PDB entry 8TVV | electron microscopy, 3.70 A resolution | chains A and E of the 15 polymer chains in the assembly

[Chain A]
Name: DNA-directed RNA polymerase II subunit RPB1
Organism: Saccharomyces cerevisiae
Notes: EC 2.7.7.6
Reference sequence: P04050 (RPB1_YEAST); numbering as in UniProt (aligned over 1-1733)
Sequence (1733 residues; each row starts with the number of its first residue):
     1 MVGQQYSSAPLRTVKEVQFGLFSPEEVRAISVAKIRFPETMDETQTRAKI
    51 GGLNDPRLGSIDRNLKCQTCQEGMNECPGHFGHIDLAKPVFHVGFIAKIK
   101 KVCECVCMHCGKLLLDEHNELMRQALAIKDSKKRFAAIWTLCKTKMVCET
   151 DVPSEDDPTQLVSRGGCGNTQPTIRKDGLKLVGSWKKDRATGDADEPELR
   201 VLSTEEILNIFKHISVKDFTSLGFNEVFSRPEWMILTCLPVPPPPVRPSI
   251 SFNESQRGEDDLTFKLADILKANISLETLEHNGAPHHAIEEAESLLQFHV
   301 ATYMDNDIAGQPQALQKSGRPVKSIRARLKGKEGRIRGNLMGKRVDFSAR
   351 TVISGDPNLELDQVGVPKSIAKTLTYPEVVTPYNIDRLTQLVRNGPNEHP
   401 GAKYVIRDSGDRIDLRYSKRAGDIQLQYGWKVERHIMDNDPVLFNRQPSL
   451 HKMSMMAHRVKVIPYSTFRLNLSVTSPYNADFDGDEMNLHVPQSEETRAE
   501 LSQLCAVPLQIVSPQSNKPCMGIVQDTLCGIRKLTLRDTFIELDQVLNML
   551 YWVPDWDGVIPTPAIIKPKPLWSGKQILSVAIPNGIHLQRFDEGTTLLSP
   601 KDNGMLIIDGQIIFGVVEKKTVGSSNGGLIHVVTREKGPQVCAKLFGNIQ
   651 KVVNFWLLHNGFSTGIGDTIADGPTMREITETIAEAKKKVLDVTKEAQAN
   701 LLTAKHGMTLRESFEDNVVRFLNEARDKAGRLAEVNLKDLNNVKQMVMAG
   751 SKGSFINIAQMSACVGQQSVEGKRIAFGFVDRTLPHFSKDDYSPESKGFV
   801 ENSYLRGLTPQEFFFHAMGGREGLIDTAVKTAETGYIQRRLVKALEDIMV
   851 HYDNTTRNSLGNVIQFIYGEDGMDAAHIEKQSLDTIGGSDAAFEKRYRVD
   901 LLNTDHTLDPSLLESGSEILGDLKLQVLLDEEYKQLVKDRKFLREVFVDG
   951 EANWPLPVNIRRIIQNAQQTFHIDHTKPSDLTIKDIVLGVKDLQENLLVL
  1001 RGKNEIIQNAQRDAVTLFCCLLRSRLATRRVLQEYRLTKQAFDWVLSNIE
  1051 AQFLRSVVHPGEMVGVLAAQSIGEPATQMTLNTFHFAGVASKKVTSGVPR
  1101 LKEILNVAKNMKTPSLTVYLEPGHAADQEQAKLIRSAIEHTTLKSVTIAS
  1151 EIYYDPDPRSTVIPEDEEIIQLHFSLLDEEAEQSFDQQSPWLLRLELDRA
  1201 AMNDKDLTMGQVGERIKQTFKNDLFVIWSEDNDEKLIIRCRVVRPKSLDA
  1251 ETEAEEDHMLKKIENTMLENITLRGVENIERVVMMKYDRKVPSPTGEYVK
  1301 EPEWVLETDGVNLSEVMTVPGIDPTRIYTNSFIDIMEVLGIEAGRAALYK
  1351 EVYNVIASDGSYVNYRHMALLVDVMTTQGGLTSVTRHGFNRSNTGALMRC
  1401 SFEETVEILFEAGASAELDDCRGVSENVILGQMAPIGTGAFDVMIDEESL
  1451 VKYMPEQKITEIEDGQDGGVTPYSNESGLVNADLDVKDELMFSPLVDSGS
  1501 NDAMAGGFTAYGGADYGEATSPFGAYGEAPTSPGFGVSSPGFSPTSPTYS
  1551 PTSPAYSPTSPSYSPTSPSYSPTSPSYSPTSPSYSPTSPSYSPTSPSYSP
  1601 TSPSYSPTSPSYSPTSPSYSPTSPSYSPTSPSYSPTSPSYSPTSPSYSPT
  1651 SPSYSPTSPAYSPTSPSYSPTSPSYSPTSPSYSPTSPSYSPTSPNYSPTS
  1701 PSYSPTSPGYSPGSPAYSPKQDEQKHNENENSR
Not modelled in the structure: 1-8, 42-44, 188-198, 1079-1096, 1158-1187, 1221-1224, 1243-1256, 1455-1733
Swiss-Prot annotation at these positions:
  - region: Pro-248 to Asp-260 (Lid loop), Asn-306 to Lys-323 (Rudder loop), Pro-810 to Glu-822 (Bridging helix)
  - binding site (Zn(2+)): Cys-67, Cys-70, Cys-77, His-80, Cys-107, Cys-110, Cys-148, Cys-167
  - binding site (Mg(2+)): Asp-481, Asp-483, Asp-485
  - modified residue: Thr-1471 (Phosphothreonine)
  - cross-link (Glycyl lysine isopeptide (Lys-Gly)): Lys-695 (interchain with G-Cter in ubiquitin), Lys-1246 (interchain with G-Cter in ubiquitin), Lys-1350 (interchain with G-Cter in ubiquitin)
  - natural variant: Ser-1653 to Pro-1659 (deletion: In strain: A364A)
  - mutagenesis: Lys-1246 (K1246R: Impairs ubiquitination during transcription stress)
Ion coordination: Zn2+ site 1: Cys-67, Cys-70, Cys-77, His-80; Zn2+ site 2: Cys-107, Cys-110, Cys-167; Mg2+: Asp-481, Asp-483 (shared with 1 residue of chain R)

[Chain E]
Name: DNA-directed RNA polymerases I, II, and III subunit RPABC1
Organism: Saccharomyces cerevisiae
Reference sequence: A0A6A5Q456 (A0A6A5Q456_YEASX); numbering as in UniProt (aligned over 1-215)
Sequence (215 residues; numbered 1 to 215; the number before each row is that of its first residue):
     1 MDQENERNISRLWRAFRTVKEMVKDRGYFITQEEVELPLEDFKAKYCDSM
    51 GRPQRKMMSFQANPTEESISKFPDMGSLWVEFCDEPSVGVKTMKTFVIHI
   101 QEKNFQTGIFVYQNNITPSAMKLVPSIPPATIETFNEAALVVNITHHELV
   151 PKHIRLSSDEKRELLKRYRLKESQLPRIQRADPVALYLGLKRGEVVKIIR
   201 KSETSGRYASYRICM

[How chain A and chain E interact]
Residue-residue contacts - 75 pairs, chain A then chain E:
  Arg-857(A) / Tyr-168(E)
  Arg-857(A) / Leu-170(E)
  Leu-860(A) / Gln-174(E)
  Gly-861(A) / Gln-174(E)
  Asn-862(A) / Gln-174(E)
  Val-863(A) / Leu-170(E)  hydrophobic
  Val-863(A) / Gln-174(E)  hydrogen bond (backbone-backbone)
  Gln-865(A) / Tyr-208(E)
  Phe-866(A) / Tyr-168(E)  hydrophobic
  Phe-866(A) / Leu-175(E)  hydrophobic
  Phe-866(A) / Tyr-208(E)  hydrogen bond (backbone-side chain)
  Phe-866(A) / Ala-209(E)
  Phe-866(A) / Ser-210(E)
  Phe-866(A) / Tyr-211(E)
  Ile-867(A) / Tyr-208(E)  hydrogen bond (backbone-side chain)
  Gly-869(A) / Thr-204(E)  hydrogen bond (backbone-side chain)
  Glu-870(A) / Arg-200(E)  salt bridge
  Glu-870(A) / Ser-202(E)  hydrogen bond
  Glu-870(A) / Thr-204(E)
  Glu-870(A) / Ser-205(E)
  Glu-870(A) / Tyr-208(E)
  Asp-871(A) / Thr-204(E)
  Phe-942(A) / Gly-206(E)
  Glu-945(A) / Lys-201(E)  salt bridge
  Val-946(A) / Lys-201(E)
  Val-946(A) / Ser-202(E)
  Asn-1004(A) / Arg-167(E)  hydrogen bond
  Ile-1006(A) / Glu-163(E)
  Ile-1006(A) / Leu-164(E)  hydrophobic
  Ile-1007(A) / Tyr-168(E)  hydrophobic
  Asp-1013(A) / Ser-205(E)  hydrogen bond (backbone-side chain)
  Asp-1013(A) / Arg-207(E)  salt bridge
  Thr-1016(A) / Gly-206(E)
  Leu-1017(A) / Glu-203(E)
  Leu-1017(A) / Thr-204(E)
  Leu-1017(A) / Ser-205(E)
  Leu-1017(A) / Gly-206(E)
  Met-1317(A) / Val-142(E)
  Thr-1318(A) / Val-141(E)
  Pro-1324(A) / His-147(E)
  Thr-1325(A) / His-146(E)
  Thr-1325(A) / His-147(E)  hydrogen bond (backbone-side chain)
  Thr-1325(A) / Glu-148(E)  hydrogen bond
  Ile-1327(A) / His-147(E)  hydrogen bond (backbone-side chain)
  Glu-1337(A) / Pro-183(E)
  Val-1338(A) / Ile-144(E)
  Val-1338(A) / Pro-183(E)
  Leu-1339(A) / Ile-144(E)
  Leu-1339(A) / His-147(E)
  Leu-1339(A) / Val-150(E)  hydrophobic
  Leu-1339(A) / Pro-183(E)
  Leu-1339(A) / Val-184(E)
  Gly-1340(A) / Asp-182(E)
  Ile-1341(A) / Gln-179(E)
  Ile-1341(A) / Asp-182(E)  hydrogen bond (backbone-side chain)
  Glu-1342(A) / Pro-151(E)
  Glu-1342(A) / His-153(E)
  Glu-1342(A) / Ile-198(E)
  Glu-1342(A) / Arg-200(E)  salt bridge
  Glu-1342(A) / Arg-212(E)  salt bridge
  Ala-1343(A) / Leu-149(E)
  Ala-1343(A) / Val-150(E)  hydrophobic
  Arg-1345(A) / Arg-200(E)
  Tyr-1349(A) / Glu-203(E)
  Tyr-1365(A) / Ser-202(E)
  Tyr-1365(A) / Glu-203(E)  hydrogen bond
  Tyr-1365(A) / Thr-204(E)
  Arg-1366(A) / Thr-204(E)
  Thr-1376(A) / Arg-212(E)  hydrogen bond (backbone-side chain)
  Thr-1377(A) / Pro-176(E)
  Thr-1377(A) / Arg-177(E)  hydrogen bond (backbone-backbone)
  Gln-1378(A) / Arg-177(E)
  Gln-1378(A) / Gln-179(E)  hydrogen bond (backbone-side chain)
  Gly-1379(A) / Arg-177(E)
  Gly-1379(A) / Gln-179(E)  hydrogen bond (backbone-side chain)
Interface residues without a listed pair, chain A (50 interface residues in all): Phe-947, Trp-954, Ala-1014, Arg-1326, Tyr-1328, Ile-1335, Ala-1346, Ala-1347, Asp-1373, Gly-1380
Interface residues without a listed pair, chain E (41 interface residues in all): Arg-7, Arg-14, Ser-173, Ile-178

[Summary]
Chain A and chain E form an interface of 50 and 41 residues respectively, with 16 hydrogen bonds and 5 salt
bridges. Polar pairs include Glu-870(A)/Arg-200(E), Glu-945(A)/Lys-201(E) and Asp-1013(A)/Arg-207(E).
Here chain A is DNA-directed RNA polymerase II subunit RPB1 and chain E is DNA-directed RNA polymerases I, II,
and III subunit RPABC1, both from Saccharomyces cerevisiae. Entry 8TVV (Cryo-EM structure of backtracked Pol
II) was determined by electron microscopy together with 8TUG, 8TVP, 8TVQ, 8TVS, 8TVW, 8TVX and 8TVY from the
same study.
